Entry 4M3Z (X-ray diffraction, 1.84 A resolution); this record covers chains A and P of the 3 polymer chains in the assembly.

# Chain A
Molecule: DNA polymerase
From: Enterobacteria phage RB69
Notes: EC 2.7.7.7
UniProtKB: Q38087 (DPOL_BPR69); residue numbers follow UniProt; this construct covers 1-903
Sequence (903 residues; numbered 1 to 903; the number before each row is that of its first residue):
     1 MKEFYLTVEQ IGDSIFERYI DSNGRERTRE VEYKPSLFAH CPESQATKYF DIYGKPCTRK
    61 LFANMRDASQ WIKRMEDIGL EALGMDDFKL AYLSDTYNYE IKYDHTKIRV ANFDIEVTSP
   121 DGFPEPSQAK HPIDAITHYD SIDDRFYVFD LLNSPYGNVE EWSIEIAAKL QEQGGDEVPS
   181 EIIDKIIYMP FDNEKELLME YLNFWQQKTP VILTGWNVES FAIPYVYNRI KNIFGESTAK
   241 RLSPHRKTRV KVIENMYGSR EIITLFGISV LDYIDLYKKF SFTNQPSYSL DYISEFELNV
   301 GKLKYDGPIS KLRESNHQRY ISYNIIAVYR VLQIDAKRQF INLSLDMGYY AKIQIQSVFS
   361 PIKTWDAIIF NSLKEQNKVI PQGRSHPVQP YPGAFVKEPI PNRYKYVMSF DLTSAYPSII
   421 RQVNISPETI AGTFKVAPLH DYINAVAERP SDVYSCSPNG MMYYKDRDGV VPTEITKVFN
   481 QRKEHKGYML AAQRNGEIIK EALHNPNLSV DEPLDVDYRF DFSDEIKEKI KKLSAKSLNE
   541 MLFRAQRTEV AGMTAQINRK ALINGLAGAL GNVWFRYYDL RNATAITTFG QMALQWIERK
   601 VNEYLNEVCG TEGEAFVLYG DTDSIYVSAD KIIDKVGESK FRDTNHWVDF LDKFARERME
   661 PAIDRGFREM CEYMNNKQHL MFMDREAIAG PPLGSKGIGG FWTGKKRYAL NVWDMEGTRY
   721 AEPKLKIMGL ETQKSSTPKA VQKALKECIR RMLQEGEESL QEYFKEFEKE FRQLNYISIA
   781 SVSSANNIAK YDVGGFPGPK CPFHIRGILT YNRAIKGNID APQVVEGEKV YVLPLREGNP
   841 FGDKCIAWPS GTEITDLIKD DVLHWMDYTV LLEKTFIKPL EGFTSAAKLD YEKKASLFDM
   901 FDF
Unresolved in the structure: 902-903
Differences from the reference sequence: engineered mutation Ala222 (Asp in Q38087), Ala327 (Asp in Q38087), Ala415 (Leu in Q38087), Ala561 (Leu in Q38087), Gly565 (Ser in Q38087), Ala567 (Tyr in Q38087)
Swiss-Prot annotation at these positions:
  - region: Thr248 to Thr264 (Beta hairpin), Lys705 to Tyr708 (Binding of DNA in B-conformation), Leu897 to Phe903 (Interaction with the polymerase clamp)
  - binding site (Mg(2+)): Asp114, Glu116, Asp411, Leu412, Asp623
  - binding site (substrate): Ser414, Tyr416, Arg482, Lys560
  - site: Asp621 (Optimization of metal coordination by the polymerase active site), Lys706 (Optimization of metal coordination by the polymerase active site), Asp714 (Essential for viral replication)
  - mutagenesis: Asp621 (D621A: Drastic decrease in the efficiency of incorporation of dGMP), Lys706 (K706A: Almost complete loss of polymerase activity), Asp714 (D714A: Complete loss of viral replication)
What the authors report for this chain:
  - binding site for DNA primer (chain P): Lys706
  - binding site for DNA template: Lys706

# Chain P
Molecule: DNA primer
Sequence (13 nucleotides; row label = number of the first residue in the row):
   103 GCGGACTGCT TGC

# Chain A / chain P interface
Residue-residue contacts (27; chain A residue first):
  Asn284(A) - DT112(P)  sugar contact
  Asn284(A) - DT113(P)  hydrogen bond to the phosphate
  Asp621(A) - DC115(P)  sugar contact
  Thr622(A) - DC115(P)  sugar contact
  Lys706(A) - DG114(P)  hydrogen bond to the base
  Tyr708(A) - DC115(P)  hydrogen bond to the phosphate
  Met728(A) - DG114(P)  phosphate contact
  Met728(A) - DC115(P)  phosphate contact
  Gly729(A) - DT113(P)  phosphate contact
  Gly729(A) - DG114(P)  hydrogen bond to the phosphate
  Gln733(A) - DT113(P)  phosphate contact
  Gln733(A) - DG114(P)  phosphate contact
  Lys734(A) - DT113(P)  phosphate contact
  Ser735(A) - DT112(P)  phosphate contact
  Ser735(A) - DT113(P)  hydrogen bond to the phosphate
  Ser783(A) - DC111(P)  sugar contact
  Ser783(A) - DT112(P)  phosphate contact
  Ser784(A) - DC111(P)  phosphate contact
  Ser784(A) - DT112(P)  hydrogen bond to the phosphate
  Ala785(A) - DC111(P)  phosphate contact
  Asn786(A) - DC111(P)  hydrogen bond to the phosphate
  Lys790(A) - DG110(P)  salt bridge to the phosphate
  Tyr791(A) - DT109(P)  hydrogen bond to the phosphate
  Tyr791(A) - DG110(P)  hydrogen bond to the phosphate
  Pro802(A) - DG110(P)  sugar contact
  His804(A) - DG110(P)  phosphate contact
  His804(A) - DC111(P)  salt bridge to the phosphate
Interface residues without a listed pair, chain A (24 interface residues in all): Asp623, Tyr626, Ile727, Ser736, Val782, Lys829

# In short
24 residues of chain A and 7 residues of chain P are in contact; the contacts include 9 hydrogen bonds and 2
salt bridges. Polar pairs include Lys706(A)-DG114(P), Asn284(A)-DT113(P) and Tyr708(A)-DC115(P). From the
paper: a binding site for DNA primer (chain P) at Lys706(A); a binding site for DNA template at Lys706(A).
Chain A is DNA polymerase (Enterobacteria phage RB69) and chain P is DNA primer; the structure, RB69 DNA
polymerase ternary complex with dG/dT at position n-2 of primer/tempLate duplex, was determined by X-ray
diffraction, deposited together with 4M3R, 4M3T, 4M3U, 4M3W, 4M3X, 4M3Y and 3 further entries.
